Entry 6ZPG (electron microscopy, 4.60 A resolution (low resolution: residue-level contacts below are approximate; hydrogen-bond / salt-bridge calls are withheld)); this record covers chain A.

Chain A:
Protein: KIF-binding protein
Source organism: Homo sapiens
UniProtKB: Q96EK5 (KBP_HUMAN); numbering as in UniProt (aligned over 1-621)
Amino-acid sequence (621 residues; numbered 1 to 621; the number before each row is that of its first residue):
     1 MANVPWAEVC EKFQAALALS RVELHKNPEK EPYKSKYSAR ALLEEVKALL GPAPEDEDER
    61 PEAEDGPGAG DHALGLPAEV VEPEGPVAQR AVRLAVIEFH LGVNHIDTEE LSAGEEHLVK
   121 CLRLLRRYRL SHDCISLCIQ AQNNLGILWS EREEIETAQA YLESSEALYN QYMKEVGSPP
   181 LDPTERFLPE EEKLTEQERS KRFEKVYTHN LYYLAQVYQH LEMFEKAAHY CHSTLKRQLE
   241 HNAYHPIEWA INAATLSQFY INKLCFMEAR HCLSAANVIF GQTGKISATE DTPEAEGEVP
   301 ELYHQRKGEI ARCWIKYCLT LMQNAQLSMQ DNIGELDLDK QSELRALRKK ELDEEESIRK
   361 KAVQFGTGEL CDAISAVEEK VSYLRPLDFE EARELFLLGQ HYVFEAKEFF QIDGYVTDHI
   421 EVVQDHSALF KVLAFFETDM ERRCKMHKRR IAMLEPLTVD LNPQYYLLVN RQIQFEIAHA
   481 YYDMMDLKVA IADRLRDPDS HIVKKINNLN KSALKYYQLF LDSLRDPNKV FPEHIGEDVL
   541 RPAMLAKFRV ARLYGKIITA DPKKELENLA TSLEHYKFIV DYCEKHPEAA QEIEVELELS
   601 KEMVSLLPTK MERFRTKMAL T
Unresolved in the structure: 28-31, 54-83, 129-133, 177-191, 242-247, 286-300, 331-391, 528-538, 611-621
UniProt features mapped onto this chain:
  - modified residue: Ser178 (Phosphoserine)

Overview:
Chain A is KIF-binding protein (Homo sapiens); the structure, Kinesin binding protein (KBP), was determined by
electron microscopy together with 6ZPH and 6ZPI from the same study.
